PDB entry 5S5H | X-ray diffraction, 2.50 A resolution | chains B and C of the 6 polymer chains in the assembly

Chain B:
Name: Tubulin beta-2B chain
Source organism: Bos taurus
UniProtKB: Q6B856 (TBB2B_BOVIN); the author numbering skips numbers that UniProt does not, so the offset changes along the chain: 1-42 = UniProt 1-42; 45-360 = UniProt 43-358; 369-455 = UniProt 359-445
Sequence (445 residues; each row starts with the number of its first residue; note: 10 numbers in that range are skipped by the numbering (no residue carries them; nothing is unmodelled there)):
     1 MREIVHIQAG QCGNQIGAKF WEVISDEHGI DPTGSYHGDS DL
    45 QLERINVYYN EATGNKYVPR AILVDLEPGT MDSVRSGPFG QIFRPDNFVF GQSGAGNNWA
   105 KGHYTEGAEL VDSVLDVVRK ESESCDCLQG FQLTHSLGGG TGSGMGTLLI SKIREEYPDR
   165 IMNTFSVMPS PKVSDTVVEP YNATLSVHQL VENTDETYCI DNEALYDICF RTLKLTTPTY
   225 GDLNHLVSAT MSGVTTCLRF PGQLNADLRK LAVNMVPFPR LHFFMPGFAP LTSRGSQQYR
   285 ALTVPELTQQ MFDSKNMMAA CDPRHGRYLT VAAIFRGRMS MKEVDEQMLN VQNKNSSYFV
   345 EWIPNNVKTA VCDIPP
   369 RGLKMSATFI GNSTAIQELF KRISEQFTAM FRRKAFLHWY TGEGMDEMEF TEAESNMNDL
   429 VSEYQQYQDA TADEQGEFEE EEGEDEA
Not modelled in the structure: 279-280, 438-455
Bound ions: Mg2+: Gln11 (together with GDP); Ca2+: Glu113 (shared with Glu284(C) of chain C)
Residues lining bound ligands:
  - GDP (guanosine-5'-diphosphate): Gly10, Gln11, Cys12, Gln15, Ile16, Asp69, Ala99, Asn101, Ser140, Gly142, Gly143, Gly144, Thr145, Gly146, Ser147, Val171, Pro173, Val177, Asp179, Glu183, Asn206, Leu209, Tyr224, Leu227, Asn228
  - WLG (1-(5-azaspiro[2.5]octan-5-yl)-2-(difluoromethoxy)ethan-1-one): Gly100, Asn101, Asn102, Lys105, Val182, Trp407, Tyr408, Glu411
Curated features (UniProtKB/Swiss-Prot):
  - motif: Met1 to Ile4 (MREI motif)
  - binding site (GTP): Gln11, Glu71, Ser140, Gly144, Thr145, Gly146, Asn206, Asn228
  - binding site (Mg(2+)): Glu71
  - modified residue: Ser40 (Phosphoserine), Thr57 (Phosphothreonine), Lys60 (N6-acetyllysine), Ser174 (Phosphoserine), Thr287 (Phosphothreonine), Thr292 (Phosphothreonine), Arg320 (Omega-N-methylarginine), Glu448 (5-glutamyl polyglutamate)
  - cross-link (Glycyl lysine isopeptide (Lys-Gly)): Lys60 (interchain with G-Cter in ubiquitin), Lys326 (interchain with G-Cter in ubiquitin)

Chain C:
Name: Tubulin alpha-1B chain
Source organism: Bos taurus
UniProtKB: P81947 (TBA1B_BOVIN); residue numbers follow UniProt; this construct covers 1-451
Sequence (451 residues; numbered 1 to 451; the number before each row is that of its first residue):
     1 MRECISIHVG QAGVQIGNAC WELYCLEHGI QPDGQMPSDK TIGGGDDSFN TFFSETGAGK
    61 HVPRAVFVDL EPTVIDEVRT GTYRQLFHPE QLITGKEDAA NNYARGHYTI GKEIIDLVLD
   121 RIRKLADQCT GLQGFLVFHS FGGGTGSGFT SLLMERLSVD YGKKSKLEFS IYPAPQVSTA
   181 VVEPYNSILT THTTLEHSDC AFMVDNEAIY DICRRNLDIE RPTYTNLNRL ISQIVSSITA
   241 SLRFDGALNV DLTEFQTNLV PYPRIHFPLA TYAPVISAEK AYHEQLSVAE ITNACFEPAN
   301 QMVKCDPRHG KYMACCLLYR GDVVPKDVNA AIATIKTKRS IQFVDWCPTG FKVGINYQPP
   361 TVVPGGDLAK VQRAVCMLSN TTAIAEAWAR LDHKFDLMYA KRAFVHWYVG EGMEEGEFSE
   421 AREDMAALEK DYEEVGVDSV EGEGEEEGEE Y
Not modelled in the structure: 441-451
Bound ions: Ca2+ site 1: Asp39, Thr41, Gly44, Glu55; Ca2+ site 2: Glu284 (shared with Glu113(B) of chain B)
Residues lining bound ligands:
  - GTP (guanosine-5'-triphosphate): Gly10, Gln11, Ala12, Gln15, Ile16, Asp69, Asp98, Ala99, Ala100, Asn101, Ser140, Gly142, Gly143, Gly144, Thr145, Gly146, Ile171, Val177, Ser178, Thr179, Glu183, Asn206, Tyr224, Leu227, Asn228, Ile231
  - WLG (1-(5-azaspiro[2.5]octan-5-yl)-2-(difluoromethoxy)ethan-1-one): Thr253, Gln256, Thr257

Interface between chain B and chain C:
Contacting residue pairs (35):
  Gln96(B) - Met1(C)
  Asn101(B) - Glu254(C)  hydrogen bond
  Asp179(B) - Lys352(C)  hydrogen bond (backbone-side chain)
  Thr180(B) - Glu254(C)
  Thr180(B) - Asn258(C)
  Val181(B) - Asn258(C)  hydrogen bond (backbone-side chain)
  Val181(B) - Pro348(C)  hydrophobic
  Thr221(B) - Lys326(C)
  Thr221(B) - Asn329(C)
  Ala397(B) - Trp346(C)
  Met398(B) - Trp346(C)
  Arg400(B) - Ser439(C)  hydrogen bond
  Arg401(B) - Tyr262(C)  hydrogen bond (backbone-side chain)
  Arg401(B) - Asp345(C)  salt bridge
  Arg401(B) - Trp346(C)
  Arg401(B) - Glu434(C)  hydrogen bond (side chain-backbone)
  Arg401(B) - Val435(C)
  Arg401(B) - Val437(C)  hydrogen bond (side chain-backbone)
  Arg401(B) - Asp438(C)
  Arg401(B) - Ser439(C)  hydrogen bond
  Lys402(B) - Tyr262(C)
  Ala403(B) - Tyr262(C)
  Ala403(B) - Trp346(C)  hydrophobic
  Phe404(B) - Thr257(C)
  Phe404(B) - Asn258(C)
  Phe404(B) - Val260(C)
  Phe404(B) - Pro261(C)  hydrogen bond (backbone-backbone)
  Phe404(B) - Trp346(C)  hydrophobic
  His406(B) - Val260(C)  hydrogen bond (side chain-backbone)
  His406(B) - Pro261(C)
  His406(B) - Tyr262(C)
  His406(B) - Pro263(C)
  Trp407(B) - Gln256(C)
  Trp407(B) - Thr257(C)  hydrogen bond (side chain-backbone)
  Trp407(B) - Val260(C)
Other interface residues (no listed pair), chain B (19 interface residues in all): Ser97, Gly100, Val182, Leu405
Other interface residues (no listed pair), chain C (22 interface residues in all): Arg2, Pro325

Summary:
Chain B and chain C form an interface of 19 and 22 residues respectively, with 11 hydrogen bonds and 1 salt
bridge. Polar pairs include Arg401(B)-Asp345(C), Asn101(B)-Glu254(C) and Asp179(B)-Lys352(C). Compound WLG is
bound between chain B and chain C. Chain B binds GDP.
Here chain B is Tubulin beta-2B chain and chain C is Tubulin alpha-1B chain, both from Bos taurus. Entry 5S5H
(Tubulin-Z2074076908-complex) was determined by X-ray diffraction (same publication as 5S4L, 5S4M, 5S4N, 5S4O,
5S4P, 5S4Q and 52 further entries).
